Entry 7BYD (X-ray diffraction, 2.80 A resolution); this record covers chains A and E of the 5 polymer chains in the assembly.

[Chain A]
Protein: B protein
Source organism: Macaca mulatta
Reference sequence: B2ZHY7 (B2ZHY7_MACMU); residues 1-276 here correspond to UniProt positions 22-297 (UniProt number = residue number + 21)
Amino-acid sequence (276 residues; row label = number of the first residue in the row):
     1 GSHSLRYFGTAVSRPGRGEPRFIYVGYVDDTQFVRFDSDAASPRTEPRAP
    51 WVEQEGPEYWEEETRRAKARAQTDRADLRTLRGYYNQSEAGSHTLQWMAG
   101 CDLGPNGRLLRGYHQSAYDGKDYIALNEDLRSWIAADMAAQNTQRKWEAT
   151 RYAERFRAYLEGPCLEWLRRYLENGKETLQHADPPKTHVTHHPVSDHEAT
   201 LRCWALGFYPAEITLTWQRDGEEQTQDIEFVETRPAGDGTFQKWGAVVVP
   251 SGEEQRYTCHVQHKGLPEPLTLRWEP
Sequence notes: engineered mutation Glu128 (Arg149 in B2ZHY7), Glu177 (Lys198 in B2ZHY7), Glu223 (Asp244 in B2ZHY7)
Disulfides: Cys101-Cys164, Cys203-Cys259

[Chain E]
Protein: SN45 T cell receptor beta chain
Source organism: Macaca mulatta
Amino-acid sequence (245 residues; row label = number of the first residue in the row):
     1 DTAVSQTPKYLVRQTGKNESLKCEQNLGHNAMYWYKQDSKKLLKIMFIYN
    51 NKEPILNETVPYRFSPKSPDKAHLNLHIKSLELGDSAVYFCASSQDLGAG
   101 EVYEQYFGPGTRLTVIEDLKKVFPPKVAVFEPSEAEISHTQKATLVCLAT
   151 GFYPDHVELSWWVNGKEVHSGVCTDPQPLKEQPALEDSRYCLSSRLRVSA
   201 TFWHNPRNHFRCQVQFYGLSEDDEWTEDRDKPITQKISAEAWGRA
Not modelled in the structure: 58-60, 221-224
Disulfides: Cys23-Cys91, Cys147-Cys212

[Interface between chain A and chain E]
Residue-residue contacts (13):
  Arg66(A) with Ala99(E), hydrogen bond (side chain-backbone); Gly100(E)
  Gln72(A) with Asn50(E), hydrogen bond (side chain-backbone); Glu53(E); Ile55(E)
  Thr150(A) with Gln95(E)
  Tyr152(A) with Glu101(E); Tyr103(E)
  Arg155(A) with Glu101(E); Val102(E), hydrogen bond (side chain-backbone); Tyr103(E); Glu104(E), salt bridge
  Tyr159(A) with Gly100(E)
Interface residues without a listed pair, chain A (8 interface residues in all): Ala69, Pro163
Interface residues without a listed pair, chain E (13 interface residues in all): Asn51, Leu97, Gly98

[Summary]
8 residues of chain A and 13 residues of chain E are in contact; the contacts include 3 hydrogen bonds and 1
salt bridge. Polar contacts include Arg155(A)-Glu104(E), Arg66(A)-Ala99(E) and Gln72(A)-Asn50(E).
Chain A is B protein and chain E is SN45 T cell receptor beta chain, both from Macaca mulatta; the structure,
Crystal structure of SN45 TCR in complex with lipopeptide-bound Mamu-B*05104, was determined by X-ray
diffraction.
